PDB entry 9CJ8 | electron microscopy, 3.74 A resolution | chains a and c of the 8 polymer chains in the assembly

== Chain a (and c) ==
Molecule: Glycoprotein G2
Source organism: Lassa virus Josiah
Notes: chain c of this document is another copy of the same molecule, construct and numbering; everything in this record applies to it too
UniProt: P08669 (GLYC_LASSJ); residue numbers follow UniProt; this construct covers 260-424
Chain sequence (406 residues; each row starts with the number of its first residue):
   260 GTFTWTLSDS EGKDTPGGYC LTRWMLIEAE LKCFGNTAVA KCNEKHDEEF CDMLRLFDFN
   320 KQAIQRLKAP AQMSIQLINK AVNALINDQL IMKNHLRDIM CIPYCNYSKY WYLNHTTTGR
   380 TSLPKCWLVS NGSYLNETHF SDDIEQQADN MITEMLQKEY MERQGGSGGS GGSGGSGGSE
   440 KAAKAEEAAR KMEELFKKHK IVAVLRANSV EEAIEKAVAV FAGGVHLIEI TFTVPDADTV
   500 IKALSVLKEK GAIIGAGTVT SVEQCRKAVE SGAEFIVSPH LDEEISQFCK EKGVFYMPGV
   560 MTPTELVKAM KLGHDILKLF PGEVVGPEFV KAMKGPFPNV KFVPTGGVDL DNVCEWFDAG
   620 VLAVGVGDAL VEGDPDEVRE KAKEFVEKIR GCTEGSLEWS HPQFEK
Disordered / not traced: 269-277, 328-331, 415-665
Sequence notes: conflict Pro-329 (Glu in P08669), Cys-360 (Gly in P08669); expression tag (425-665)
Cystine bridges: Cys-279/Cys-292, Cys-301/Cys-310, Cys-364/Cys-385
Covalently attached groups: N-acetylglucosamine (NAG) linked to Asn-365, Asn-373, Asn-390, Asn-395
UniProt features mapped onto this chain:
  - glycosylation (N-linked (GlcNAc...) asparagine): Asn-365, Asn-373, Asn-390, Asn-395
Reported in the primary citation:
  - post-translational modification sites: Asn-390

== Chain a / chain c interface ==
Pairs across the interface (25; chain a residue first):
  Gly-260(a) / Gly-260(c)  hydrogen bond (backbone-backbone)
  Gly-260(a) / Asp-347(c)
  Thr-261(a) / Gly-260(c)  hydrogen bond (backbone-backbone)
  Thr-261(a) / Thr-261(c)
  Thr-261(a) / His-305(c)
  Thr-261(a) / Asn-346(c)
  Thr-261(a) / Gln-348(c)
  Thr-263(a) / His-305(c)
  Thr-263(a) / Asn-346(c)
  Thr-263(a) / Gln-348(c)
  Thr-263(a) / Leu-349(c)
  Thr-263(a) / Lys-352(c)
  Trp-264(a) / Lys-352(c)
  Thr-265(a) / Lys-352(c)
  His-305(a) / His-305(c)  hydrogen bond
  Phe-318(a) / Leu-355(c)  hydrophobic
  Gln-321(a) / Met-359(c)
  Ala-322(a) / Met-359(c)
  Arg-325(a) / Met-359(c)  hydrogen bond (side chain-backbone)
  Arg-325(a) / Ile-361(c)
  Lys-339(a) / Gln-348(c)
  Lys-339(a) / His-354(c)
  Ala-340(a) / Leu-355(c)  hydrophobic
  Asn-342(a) / Gln-348(c)
  Ala-343(a) / Gln-348(c)  hydrogen bond (backbone-side chain)
Interface residues without a listed pair, chain a (17 interface residues in all): Phe-262, Glu-303, Leu-336
Interface residues without a listed pair, chain c (18 interface residues in all): Glu-303, Asp-306, Met-351, Arg-356, Ile-358, Cys-360

== In short ==
Chain a and chain c form an interface of 17 and 18 residues respectively; the contacts include 5 hydrogen
bonds. Among the polar pairs are His-305(a)/His-305(c), Arg-325(a)/Met-359(c) and Ala-343(a)/Gln-348(c).
N-acetylglucosamine is covalently linked to Asn-365(a), Asn-373(a), Asn-390(a) and Asn-395(a). The paper
reports a modification site at Asn-390(a).
Both chains are Glycoprotein G2 (Lassa virus Josiah). Entry 9CJ8 (Lineage IV Lassa virus glycoprotein (Josiah)
in complex with rabbit polyclonal antibody (LAVA01-like epitope)) was determined by electron microscopy
together with 8TYC, 8TYE, 8VCV, 8VE8, 9CJ7, 9CK7 and 9CK8 from the same study.
